Entry 2EW8 (X-ray diffraction, 2.10 A resolution); this record covers chains A and C of the 4 polymer chains in the assembly.

Chain A (and C):
Protein: (S)-1-Phenylethanol dehydrogenase
From: Azoarcus sp. EbN1
Notes: chain C of this document is another copy of the same molecule, construct and numbering; everything in this record applies to it too
Sequence (249 residues; numbered 1 to 249; the number before each row is that of its first residue):
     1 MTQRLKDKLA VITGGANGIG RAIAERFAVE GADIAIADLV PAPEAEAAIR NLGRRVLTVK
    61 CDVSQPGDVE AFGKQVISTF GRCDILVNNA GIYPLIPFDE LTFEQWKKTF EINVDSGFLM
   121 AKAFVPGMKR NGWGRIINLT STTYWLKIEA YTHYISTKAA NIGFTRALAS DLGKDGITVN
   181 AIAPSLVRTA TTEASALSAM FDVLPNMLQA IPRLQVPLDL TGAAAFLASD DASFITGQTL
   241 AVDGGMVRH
Disordered / not traced: 1-2, 188-205 (chain C: 1-2, 188-206)

Interface between chain A and chain C:
Residue-residue contacts (17; chain A residue first):
  W145(A) - R248(C)
  L146(A) - R248(C)
  K147(A) - M207(C)  hydrogen bond (side chain-backbone)
  K147(A) - L208(C)
  K147(A) - Q209(C)
  K147(A) - A210(C)
  K147(A) - G245(C)
  K147(A) - M246(C)
  K147(A) - R248(C)
  M207(A) - K147(C)  hydrogen bond (backbone-side chain)
  L208(A) - K147(C)
  Q209(A) - K147(C)
  A210(A) - K147(C)
  G245(A) - K147(C)
  R248(A) - W145(C)
  R248(A) - L146(C)  hydrogen bond (side chain-backbone)
  R248(A) - K147(C)
Interface residues without a listed pair, chain A (10 interface residues in all): M246

Summary:
The chain A/chain C interface involves 10 residues from each chain, with 3 hydrogen bonds. Among the polar
pairs are K147(A)-M207(C) and R248(A)-L146(C).
Chain A and chain C are both (S)-1-Phenylethanol dehydrogenase (Azoarcus sp. EbN1); the structure, Crystal
Structure of the (S)-Specific 1-Phenylethanol Dehydrogenase of the Denitrifying Bacterium Strain EbN1, was
determined by X-ray diffraction (same publication as 2EWM).
